PDB entry 7YK5 | electron microscopy, 2.00 A resolution | chains A and H of the 28 polymer chains in the assembly

[Chain A (and H)]
Protein: Ribulose bisphosphate carboxylase large chain
Source organism: Phaeodactylum tricornutum
Notes: EC 4.1.1.39; chain H of this document is another copy of the same molecule, construct and numbering; everything in this record applies to it too
Reference sequence: E9PAI6 (E9PAI6_PHATR); numbering as in UniProt (aligned over 1-490)
Chain sequence (490 residues; row label = number of the first residue in the row):
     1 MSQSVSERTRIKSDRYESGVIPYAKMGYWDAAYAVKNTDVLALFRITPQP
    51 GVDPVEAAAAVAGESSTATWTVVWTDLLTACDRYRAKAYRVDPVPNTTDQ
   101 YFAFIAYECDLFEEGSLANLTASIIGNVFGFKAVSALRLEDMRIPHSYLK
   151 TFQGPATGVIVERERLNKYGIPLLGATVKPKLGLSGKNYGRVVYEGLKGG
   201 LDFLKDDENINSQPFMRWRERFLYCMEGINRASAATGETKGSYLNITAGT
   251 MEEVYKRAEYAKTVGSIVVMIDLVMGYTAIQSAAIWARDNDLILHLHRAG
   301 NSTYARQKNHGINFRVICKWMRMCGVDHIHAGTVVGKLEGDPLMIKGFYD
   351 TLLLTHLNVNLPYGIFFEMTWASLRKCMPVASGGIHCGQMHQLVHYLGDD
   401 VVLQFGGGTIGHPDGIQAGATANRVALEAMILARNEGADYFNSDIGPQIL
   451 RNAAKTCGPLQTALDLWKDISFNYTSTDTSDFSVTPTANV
Disordered / not traced: 1-3, 485-490
Modified residues: Pro48, Pro155 (4-hydroxyproline; HYP); Cys109 (S-hydroxycysteine; CSO); Lys150, Lys198 (4-hydroxy-lysine; LYO); Leu174 (beta-hydroxyleucine; HLU); Lys205 (lysine nz-carboxylic acid; KCX); Lys346 (N-trimethyllysine; M3L)
Residues lining bound ligands:
  - 2-carboxyarabinitol-1,5-diphosphate (CAP), molecule 1: Glu64, Thr69, Trp70, Asn127
  - 2-carboxyarabinitol-1,5-diphosphate (CAP), molecule 2: Thr177, Lys179, Lys181, Lys205, Asp207, Glu208, His297, Arg298, His330, Lys337, Leu338, Ser382, Gly383, Gly384, Phe405, Gly406, Gly407

[Interface between chain A and chain H]
Contacting residue pairs - 17 pairs, chain A then chain H:
  Thr38(A) - His146(H)
  Arg83(A) - Ser373(H)
  Cys109(A) - His146(H)
  Cys109(A) - Lys150(H)
  Asp110(A) - Ser373(H)  hydrogen bond
  His146(A) - Thr38(H)
  His146(A) - Cys109(H)
  His146(A) - Ser147(H)  hydrogen bond
  Ser147(A) - His146(H)  hydrogen bond
  Ser147(A) - Ser147(H)  hydrogen bond
  Ser147(A) - Lys150(H)
  Lys150(A) - Cys109(H)
  Lys150(A) - Ser147(H)
  Lys150(A) - Thr151(H)
  Thr151(A) - Lys150(H)
  Ser373(A) - Arg83(H)
  Ser373(A) - Asp110(H)  hydrogen bond
Other interface residues (no listed pair), chain A (10 interface residues in all): Asn37
Other interface residues (no listed pair), chain H (10 interface residues in all): Asn37

[Overview]
The chain A/chain H interface involves 10 residues from each chain; the contacts include 5 hydrogen bonds.
Polar contacts include Asp110(A)-Ser373(H), His146(A)-Ser147(H) and Ser147(A)-Ser147(H). Ligands of chain A:
2-carboxyarabinitol-1,5-diphosphate.
Chain A and chain H are both Ribulose bisphosphate carboxylase large chain (Phaeodactylum tricornutum); the
structure, Rubisco from Phaeodactylum tricornutum bound to PYCO1(452-592), was determined by electron
microscopy.
